PDB entry 4DV6 | X-ray diffraction, 3.30 A resolution | chains A and T of the 21 polymer chains in the assembly

# Chain A
Molecule: 16S rRNA
Organism: Thermus thermophilus
Sequence (1522 nucleotides; each row starts with the number of its first residue; note: 42 numbers in that range are skipped by the numbering (no residue carries them; nothing is unmodelled there); a row labelled like 190A-190L holds insertion residues (190A, then the next letters in order); numbering starts at 0):
     0 UUUGUUGGAG AGUUUGAUCC UGGCUCAGGG UGAACGCUGG CGGCGUGCCU AAGACAUGCA
    60 AGUCGUGCGG G
    73 CCGCGGGGUU UU
    88 ACUCCG
    95 UGGUC
   101 AGCGGCGGAC GGGUGAGUAA CGCGUGGGU
  129A G
   130 ACCUACCCGG AAGAGGGGGA CAACCCGGGG AAACUCGGGC UAAUCCCCCA UGUGGACCCG
   190 C
190A-190L CCCUUGGGGUGU
   191 GUCCAAAGGG CUUU
   216 GCCCGCUUCC GGAUGGGCCC GCGUCCCAUC AGCUAGUUGG UGGGGUAAUG GCCCACCAAG
   276 GCGACGACGG GUAGCCGGUC UGAGAGGAUG GCCGGCCACA GGGGCACUGA GACACGGGCC
   336 CCACUCCUAC GGGAGGCAGC AGUUAGGAAU CUUCCGCAAU GGGCGCAAGC CUGACGGAGC
   396 GACGCCGCUU GGAGGAAGAA GCCCUUCGGG GUGUAAACUC CUGAA
   442 CCCGGGACGA AACCCCCGAC GA
   474 GGGGACUGAC GGUACCGGG
   494 GUAAUAGCGC CGGCCAACUC CGUGCCAGCA GCCGCGGUAA UACGGAGGGC GCGAGCGUUA
   554 CCCGGAUUCA CUGGGCGUAA AGGGCGUGUA GGCGGCCUGG GGCGUCCCAU GUGAAAGACC
   614 ACGGCUCAAC CGUGGGGGAG CGUGGGAUAC GCUCAGGCUA GACGGUGGGA GAGGGUGGUG
   674 GAAUUCCCGG AGUAGCGGUG AAAUGCGCAG AUACCGGGAG GAACGCCGAU GGCGAAGGCA
   734 GCCACCUGGU CCACCCGUGA CGCUGAGGCG CGAAAGCGUG GGGAGCAAAC CGGAUUAGAU
   794 ACCCGGGUAG UCCACGCCCU AAACGAUGCG CGCUAGGUCU CUGGGUCU
   848 CCUGGGGGCC GAAGCUAACG CGUUAAGCGC GCCGCCUGGG GAGUACGGCC GCAAGGCUGA
   908 AACUCAAGGG AAUUGACGGG GGCCCGCACA AGCGGUGGAG CAUGUGGUUU AAUUCGAAGX
   968 AACGCGAAGA ACCUUACCAG GCCUUGACAU GCUAGG
 1003A G
  1004 AACCCGGGUG AAAGCCUGGG GUGCCCC
1030A-1030D GCGA
  1031 GGGGAGCCCU AGCACAGGUG CUGCAUGGCC GUCGUCAGCU CGUGCCGUGA GGUGUUGGGU
  1091 UAAGUCCCGC AACGAGCGCA ACCCCCGCCG UUAGUUGCCA GCGGUUCGGC CGGGCACUCU
  1151 AACGGGACUG CCCGCGAAA
  1171 GCGGGAGGAA GGAGGGGACG ACGUCUGGUC AGCAUGGCCC UUACGGCCUG GGCGACACAC
  1231 GUGCUACAAU GCCCACUACA AAGCGAUGCC ACCCGGCAAC GGGGAGCUAA UCGCAAAAAG
  1291 GUGGGCCCAG UUCGGAUUGG GGUCUGCAAC CCGACCCCAU GAAGCCGGAA UCGCUAGUAA
  1351 UCGCGGAUCA G
 1361A C
  1362 CAUGCCGCGG UGAAUACGUU CCCGGGCCUU GUACACACXG CCXGUXACGC CAUGGGAGCG
  1422 GGCUCUACCC GAAGUCGCCG GG
  1446 AGCCUACGGG
  1459 CAGGCGCCGA GGGUAGGGCC CGUGACUGGG GCGAAGUCGU AACAAGGUAG CUGUACCGGA
  1519 AGGUGCGGCU GGAUCCACUC CUUUCU
Unresolved in the structure: 0-4, 1534-1538
Differences from the reference sequence: engineered mutation G915 (A1538 in M26923.1); conflict C1534 (A2157 in M26923.1), A1535 (C2158 in M26923.1)
Modified / non-standard residues: PSU (pseudouridine-5'-monophosphate) at position 516, 7MG (7N-methyl-8-hydroguanosine-5'-monophosphate) at position 527, M2G (N2-dimethylguanosine-5'-monophosphate) at position 966, 5MC (5-methylcytidine-5'-monophosphate) at position 967, 2MG (2N-methylguanosine-5'-monophosphate) at position 1207, 5MC (5-methylcytidine-5'-monophosphate) at position 1400, 4OC (4n,o2'-methylcytidine-5'-monophosphate) at position 1402, 5MC (5-methylcytidine-5'-monophosphate) at position 1404, 5MC (5-methylcytidine-5'-monophosphate) at position 1407, UR3 (3-methyluridine-5'-monophoshate) at position 1498, MA6 (6N-dimethyladenosine-5'-monophoshate) at position 1518, MA6 (6N-dimethyladenosine-5'-monophoshate) at position 1519, PSU (pseudouridine-5'-monophosphate) at position 1540, PSU (pseudouridine-5'-monophosphate) at position 1541
Metal / ion sites: Mg2+ site 1 near U5 (its only coordinating residue here); Mg2+ site 2 near U12 (its only coordinating residue here); Mg2+ site 3: U13, U14; Mg2+ site 4 near G22 (its only coordinating residue here); Mg2+ site 5: C58, U387; Mg2+ site 6: A59, U387; Mg2+ site 7: G61, G105; Mg2+ site 8: G70, U98; Mg2+ site 9 near U98 (its only coordinating residue here); Mg2+ site 10 near G107 (its only coordinating residue here); Mg2+ site 11 near G111 (its only coordinating residue here); Mg2+ site 12: G117, G289; 105 more Mg2+ sites not listed

# Chain T
Name: ribosomal protein S20
Organism: Thermus thermophilus
UniProt: P80380 (RS20_THET8); residues 1-106 here = UniProt positions 1-106
Amino-acid sequence (106 residues; each row starts with the number of its first residue):
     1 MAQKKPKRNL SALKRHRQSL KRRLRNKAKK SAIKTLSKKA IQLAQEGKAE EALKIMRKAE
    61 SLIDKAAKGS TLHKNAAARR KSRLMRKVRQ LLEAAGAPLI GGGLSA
Unresolved in the structure: 1-7

# How chain A and chain T interact
Residue-residue contacts (91):
  G102(A) - Arg17(T)  salt bridge to the phosphate
  C103(A) - Lys14(T)  salt bridge to the phosphate
  C103(A) - Arg17(T)  salt bridge to the phosphate
  C103(A) - Lys21(T)  phosphate contact
  G104(A) - Lys14(T)  hydrogen bond to the base
  G104(A) - Gln18(T)  hydrogen bond to the phosphate
  G104(A) - Lys21(T)  salt bridge to the phosphate
  G105(A) - Arg22(T)  salt bridge to the phosphate
  C106(A) - Arg15(T)  base contact
  G107(A) - Arg15(T)  hydrogen bond to the base
  G108(A) - Arg15(T)  base contact
  C131(A) - Asn75(T)  phosphate contact
  C132(A) - Lys74(T)  hydrogen bond to the phosphate
  C132(A) - Asn75(T)  hydrogen bond to the phosphate
  U133(A) - Lys74(T)  salt bridge to the phosphate
  C175(A) - Arg25(T)  sugar contact
  C176(A) - Lys29(T)  salt bridge to the phosphate
  C177(A) - Lys65(T)  salt bridge to the phosphate
  C178(A) - Lys65(T)  salt bridge to the phosphate
  A185(A) - Glu60(T)  base contact
  A185(A) - Ala78(T)  phosphate contact
  A185(A) - Lys81(T)  hydrogen bond to the base
  C186(A) - Ala78(T)  sugar contact
  C186(A) - Lys81(T)  sugar contact
  C186(A) - Ser82(T)  hydrogen bond to the phosphate
  C186(A) - Met85(T)  hydrogen bond to the sugar
  C187(A) - Ser82(T)  hydrogen bond to the phosphate
  C187(A) - Met85(T)  sugar contact
  C187(A) - Arg89(T)  hydrogen bond to the sugar
  C187(A) - Leu104(T)  base contact
  C187(A) - Ser105(T)  hydrogen bond to the base
  C188(A) - Arg89(T)  hydrogen bond to the sugar
  C188(A) - Ser105(T)  base contact
  U190L(A) - Ser105(T)  hydrogen bond to the base
  U190L(A) - Ala106(T)  base contact
  G191(A) - Gly101(T)  hydrogen bond to the sugar
  G191(A) - Gly102(T)  hydrogen bond to the sugar
  G191(A) - Gly103(T)  hydrogen bond to the base
  G191(A) - Leu104(T)  hydrogen bond to the sugar
  G191(A) - Ser105(T)  base contact
  U192(A) - Arg57(T)  sugar contact
  U192(A) - Glu60(T)  hydrogen bond to the sugar
  U192(A) - Gly102(T)  sugar contact
  U192(A) - Gly103(T)  sugar contact
  C193(A) - Glu60(T)  sugar contact
  C193(A) - Ser61(T)  hydrogen bond to the phosphate
  C193(A) - Asp64(T)  hydrogen bond to the sugar
  C194(A) - Ser61(T)  hydrogen bond to the phosphate
  C194(A) - Asp64(T)  sugar contact
  C194(A) - Lys65(T)  phosphate contact
  A195(A) - Lys65(T)  salt bridge to the phosphate
  A195(A) - Lys68(T)  hydrogen bond to the sugar
  U222(A) - Lys68(T)  phosphate contact
  U223(A) - Lys68(T)  salt bridge to the phosphate
  G258(A) - Arg86(T)  salt bridge to the phosphate
  G259(A) - Arg83(T)  salt bridge to the phosphate
  G259(A) - Lys87(T)  salt bridge to the phosphate
  G260(A) - Arg83(T)  salt bridge to the phosphate
  U261(A) - Arg79(T)  salt bridge to the phosphate
  U261(A) - Arg80(T)  salt bridge to the phosphate
  A262(A) - Lys74(T)  sugar contact
  A262(A) - Asn75(T)  hydrogen bond to the sugar
  A263(A) - Asn75(T)  phosphate contact
  A263(A) - Arg79(T)  salt bridge to the phosphate
  C322(A) - Arg23(T)  sugar contact
  U323(A) - Ser19(T)  sugar contact
  U323(A) - Arg22(T)  phosphate contact
  U323(A) - Arg23(T)  phosphate contact
  U323(A) - Asn26(T)  hydrogen bond to the phosphate
  G324(A) - Arg22(T)  salt bridge to the phosphate
  G324(A) - Asn26(T)  hydrogen bond to the phosphate
  G324(A) - Ser70(T)  hydrogen bond to the phosphate
  A325(A) - Ser70(T)  phosphate contact
  G331(A) - Leu10(T)  sugar contact
  G332(A) - Leu10(T)  phosphate contact
  G333(A) - His16(T)  hydrogen bond to the sugar
  A349(A) - Arg8(T)  sugar contact
  U1436(A) - Arg23(T)  salt bridge to the phosphate
  G1438(A) - Lys34(T)  salt bridge to the phosphate
  C1439(A) - Lys38(T)  salt bridge to the phosphate
  G1453(A) - Leu36(T)  sugar contact
  G1453(A) - Lys39(T)  phosphate contact
  G1454(A) - Thr35(T)  hydrogen bond to the phosphate
  G1454(A) - Lys39(T)  salt bridge to the phosphate
  G1455(A) - Ala28(T)  phosphate contact
  G1455(A) - Ser31(T)  phosphate contact
  G1455(A) - Ala32(T)  phosphate contact
  G1455(A) - Thr35(T)  hydrogen bond to the phosphate
  C1459(A) - Lys27(T)  salt bridge to the phosphate
  C1459(A) - Ser31(T)  hydrogen bond to the phosphate
  A1460(A) - Lys27(T)  salt bridge to the phosphate
Interface residues without a listed pair, chain A (54 interface residues in all): G61, C150, C174, G184, A196, G350
Interface residues without a listed pair, chain T (51 interface residues in all): Ala12, Lys58, Ala76

# Summary
54 residues of chain A face 51 of chain T across their interface; the contacts include 30 hydrogen bonds and
25 salt bridges. Polar pairs include G104(A)-Lys14(T), G107(A)-Arg15(T) and A185(A)-Lys81(T). U13(A) and
U14(A) form the Mg2+ site 3.
Here chain A is 16S rRNA and chain T is ribosomal protein S20, both from Thermus thermophilus. Entry 4DV6
(Crystal structure of the Thermus thermophilus 30S ribosomal subunit with a 16S rRNA mutation, A915G) was
determined by X-ray diffraction.
